8WKQ - chains M and S of the 103 polymer chains in the assembly; structure by electron microscopy, 3.80 A resolution.

# Chain M
Protein: Flagellar hook-basal body complex protein FliE
From: Salmonella enterica subsp. enterica serovar Typhimurium str. LT2
Reference sequence: P26462 (FLIE_SALTY); residue numbers follow UniProt; this construct covers 1-104
Amino-acid sequence (104 residues; row label = number of the first residue in the row):
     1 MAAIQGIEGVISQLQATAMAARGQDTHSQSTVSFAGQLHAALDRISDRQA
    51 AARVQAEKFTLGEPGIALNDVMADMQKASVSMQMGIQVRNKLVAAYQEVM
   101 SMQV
Disordered / not traced: 1-2, 22-30

# Chain S
Protein: Flagellar basal body rod protein FlgB
From: Salmonella enterica subsp. enterica serovar Typhimurium str. LT2
Reference sequence: P16437 (FLGB_SALTY); residues 1-138 here = UniProt positions 1-138
Amino-acid sequence (138 residues; each row starts with the number of its first residue):
     1 MLDRLDAALRFQQEALNLRAQRQEILAANIANADTPGYQARDIDFASELK
    51 KVMVRGREETGGVALTLTSSHHIPAQAVSSPAVDLLYRVPDQPSLDGNTV
   101 DMDRERTQFADNSLKYQMGLTVLGSQLKGMMNVLQGGN
Disordered / not traced: 1-2, 56-61, 79-81, 137-138

# How chain M and chain S interact
Pairs across the interface (27):
  Arg-48(M) / Asp-3(S)  salt bridge
  Arg-48(M) / Leu-5(S)
  Arg-48(M) / Asp-6(S)  salt bridge
  Asn-69(M) / Leu-16(S)
  Asn-69(M) / Asn-17(S)
  Asn-69(M) / Ala-20(S)
  Asn-69(M) / Tyr-116(S)
  Asp-70(M) / Gln-13(S)  hydrogen bond
  Asp-70(M) / Asn-17(S)  hydrogen bond
  Ala-73(M) / Gln-13(S)
  Asp-74(M) / Gln-13(S)  hydrogen bond
  Gln-76(M) / Leu-127(S)
  Lys-77(M) / Leu-5(S)
  Lys-77(M) / Asp-6(S)
  Lys-77(M) / Leu-9(S)
  Lys-77(M) / Gln-13(S)  hydrogen bond
  Ser-79(M) / Met-131(S)
  Val-80(M) / Leu-5(S)  hydrophobic
  Val-80(M) / Leu-127(S)  hydrophobic
  Val-80(M) / Met-130(S)  hydrophobic
  Val-80(M) / Met-131(S)  hydrophobic
  Val-80(M) / Leu-134(S)
  Gln-83(M) / Met-131(S)
  Gln-83(M) / Gln-135(S)  hydrogen bond
  Met-84(M) / Leu-134(S)
  Gln-87(M) / Leu-134(S)  hydrogen bond (side chain-backbone)
  Gln-87(M) / Gly-136(S)
Interface residues without a listed pair, chain M (13 interface residues in all): Ser-81
Interface residues without a listed pair, chain S (16 interface residues in all): Leu-123

# In short
The interface between chain M and chain S involves 13 residues on one side and 16 on the other, with 6
hydrogen bonds and 2 salt bridges. Polar contacts include Arg-48(M)/Asp-3(S), Arg-48(M)/Asp-6(S) and
Asp-70(M)/Gln-13(S).
Here chain M is Flagellar hook-basal body complex protein FliE and chain S is Flagellar basal body rod protein
FlgB, both from Salmonella enterica subsp. enterica serovar Typhimurium str. LT2. Entry 8WKQ (Cryo-EM
structure of the MS ring (C1) with export apparatus and proximal rod within the flagellar ...) was determined
by electron microscopy, deposited together with 8WHT, 8WIW, 8WK3, 8WK4, 8WKI, 8WKK and 11 further entries.
